Entry 7ZJD (electron microscopy, 2.94 A resolution); this record covers chains A and D of the 4 polymer chains in the assembly.

[Chain A (and D)]
Name: Transient receptor potential cation channel subfamily V member 2, Enhanced green fluorescent protein
Source organism: Rattus norvegicus
Notes: chain D of this document is another copy of the same molecule, construct and numbering; everything in this record applies to it too
UniProtKB: chimeric construct of A0A0G2JSH6, A0A7G8ZY66: residues 1-761 from A0A0G2JSH6 (A0A0G2JSH6_RAT) positions 1-761 (same numbers); residues 776-1018 from A0A7G8ZY66 positions 2-244 (UniProt number = residue number - 774)
Chain sequence (1026 residues; each row starts with the number of its first residue):
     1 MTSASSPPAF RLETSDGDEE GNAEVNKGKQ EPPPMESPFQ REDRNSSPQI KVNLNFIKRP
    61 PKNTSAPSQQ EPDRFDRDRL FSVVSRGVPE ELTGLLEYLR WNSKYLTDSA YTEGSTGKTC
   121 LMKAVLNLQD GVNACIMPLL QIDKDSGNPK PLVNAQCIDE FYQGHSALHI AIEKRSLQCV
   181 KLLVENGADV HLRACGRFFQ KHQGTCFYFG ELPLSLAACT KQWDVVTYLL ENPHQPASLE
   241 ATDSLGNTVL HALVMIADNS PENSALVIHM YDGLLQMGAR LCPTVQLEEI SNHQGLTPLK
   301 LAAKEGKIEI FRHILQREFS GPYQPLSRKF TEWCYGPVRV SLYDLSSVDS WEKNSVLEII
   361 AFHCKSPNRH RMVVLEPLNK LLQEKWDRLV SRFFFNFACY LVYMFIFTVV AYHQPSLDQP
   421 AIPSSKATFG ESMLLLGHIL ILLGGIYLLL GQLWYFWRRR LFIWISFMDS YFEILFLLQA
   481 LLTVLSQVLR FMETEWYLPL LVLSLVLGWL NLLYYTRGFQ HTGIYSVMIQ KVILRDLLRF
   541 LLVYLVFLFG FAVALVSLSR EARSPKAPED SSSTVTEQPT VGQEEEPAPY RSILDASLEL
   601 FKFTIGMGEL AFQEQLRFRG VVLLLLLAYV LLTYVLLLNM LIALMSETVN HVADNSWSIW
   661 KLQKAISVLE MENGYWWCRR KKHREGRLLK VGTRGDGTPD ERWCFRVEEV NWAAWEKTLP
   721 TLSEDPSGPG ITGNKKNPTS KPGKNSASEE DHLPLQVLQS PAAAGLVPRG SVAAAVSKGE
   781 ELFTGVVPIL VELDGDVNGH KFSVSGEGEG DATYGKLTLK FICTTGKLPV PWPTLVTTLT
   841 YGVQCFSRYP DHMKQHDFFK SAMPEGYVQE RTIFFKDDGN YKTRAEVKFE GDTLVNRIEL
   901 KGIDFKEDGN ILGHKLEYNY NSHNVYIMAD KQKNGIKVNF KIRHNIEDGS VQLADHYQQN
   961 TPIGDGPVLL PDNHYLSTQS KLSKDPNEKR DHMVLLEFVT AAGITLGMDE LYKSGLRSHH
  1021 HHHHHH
Disordered / not traced: 1-75, 416-428, 562-588, 694-700, 720-1026
Differences from the reference sequence: conflict S571 (Asn in A0A0G2JSH6), S572 (Asn in A0A0G2JSH6), A713 (Val in A0A0G2JSH6), K981 (Ala207 in A0A7G8ZY66); linker (762-775); expression tag (1019-1026)
From the paper describing this entry:
  - conformationally variable residues (side-chain flip): H521, Y525

[How chain A and chain D interact]
Contacting residue pairs (46):
  Y162(A) with W333(D)
  H165(A) with Y335(D), hydrogen bond
  H169(A) with Y335(D)
  E173(A) with Y335(D), hydrogen bond; G336(D)
  R175(A) with L719(D)
  G204(A) with E708(D)
  T205(A) with E708(D), hydrogen bond
  F207(A) with W712(D), hydrophobic
  D536(A) with I524(D)
  R539(A) with T522(D); I524(D)
  V546(A) with W509(D)
  F547(A) with L510(D), hydrophobic; L513(D), hydrophobic
  F551(A) with V506(D), hydrophobic
  V553(A) with T408(D); L505(D), hydrophobic
  A554(A) with V502(D), hydrophobic
  L558(A) with V502(D), hydrophobic
  R560(A) with Y412(D), hydrogen bond
  R591(A) with Y412(D), hydrogen bond (backbone-side chain)
  I593(A) with Y412(D), hydrophobic
  F603(A) with G606(D)
  E609(A) with M607(D)
  Q613(A) with M607(D)
  R617(A) with E495(D), salt bridge
  F618(A) with P499(D), hydrophobic
  V621(A) with L503(D), hydrophobic
  L623(A) with L598(D), hydrophobic; M607(D), hydrophobic
  L626(A) with M607(D), hydrophobic
  L627(A) with I605(D), hydrophobic; M607(D), hydrophobic
  L632(A) with L510(D), hydrophobic
  Y634(A) with I605(D), hydrogen bond (side chain-backbone)
  L638(A) with L641(D), hydrophobic; L644(D), hydrophobic
  N639(A) with V527(D); Q530(D)
  I642(A) with Q530(D); M645(D), hydrophobic
  A643(A) with S526(D)
  M645(A) with M645(D), hydrophobic
  S646(A) with T648(D)
  V649(A) with V649(D), hydrophobic
Interface residues without a listed pair, chain A (52 interface residues in all): F209, T220, I256, E262, N263, L542, V543, G550, V556, S557, L610, L624, L625, V630, N650
Interface residues without a listed pair, chain D (46 interface residues in all): P337, V338, A411, P415, W496, L498, F519, H521, G523, F601, K602, V652, V710, W715, E716

[Summary]
52 residues of chain A and 46 residues of chain D are in contact, with 6 hydrogen bonds and 1 salt bridge.
Polar pairs include R617(A)-E495(D), H165(A)-Y335(D) and E173(A)-Y335(D). The paper reports conformational
variability at H521(A) and Y525(A).
Both chains are Transient receptor potential cation channel subfamily V member 2, Enhanced green fluorescent
protein (Rattus norvegicus). Entry 7ZJD (Transient receptor potential cation channel subfamily V member
2,Enhanced green fluorescent protein) was determined by electron microscopy (same publication as 7ZJE, 7ZJG,
7ZJH and 7ZJI).
